PDB entry 1RCX | X-ray diffraction, 2.40 A resolution | chains E and H of the 16 polymer chains in the assembly

[Chain E (and H)]
Protein: Ribulose bisphosphate carboxylase/oxygenase
From: Spinacia oleracea
Notes: EC 4.1.1.39; chain H of this document is another copy of the same molecule, construct and numbering; everything in this record applies to it too
UniProt: P00875 (RBL_SPIOL); residue numbers follow UniProt; this construct covers 1-475
Sequence (475 residues; row label = number of the first residue in the row):
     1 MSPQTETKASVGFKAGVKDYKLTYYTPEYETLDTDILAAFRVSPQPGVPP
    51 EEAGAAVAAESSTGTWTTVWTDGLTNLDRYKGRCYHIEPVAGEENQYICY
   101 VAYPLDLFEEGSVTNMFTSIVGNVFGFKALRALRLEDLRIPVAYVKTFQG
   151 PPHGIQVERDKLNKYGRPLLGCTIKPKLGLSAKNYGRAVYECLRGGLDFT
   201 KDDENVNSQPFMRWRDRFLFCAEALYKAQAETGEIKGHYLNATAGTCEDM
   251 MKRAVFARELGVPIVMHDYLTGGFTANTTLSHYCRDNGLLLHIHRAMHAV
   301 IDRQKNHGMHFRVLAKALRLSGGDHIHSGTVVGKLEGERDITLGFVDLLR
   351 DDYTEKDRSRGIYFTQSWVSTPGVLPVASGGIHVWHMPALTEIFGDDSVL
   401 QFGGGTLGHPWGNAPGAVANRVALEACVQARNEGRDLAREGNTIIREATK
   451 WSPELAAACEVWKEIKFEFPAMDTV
Unresolved in the structure: 1-8
Curated features (UniProtKB/Swiss-Prot):
  - active site (Proton acceptor): K175, H294
  - binding site (substrate): T65, N123, T173, K177, E204, H294, R295, H327, K334, S379, G381, G403, G404
  - binding site (Mg(2+)): K201, D203, E204
  - site: K14 (Not N6-methylated), K334 (Transition state stabilizer)
  - modified residue: P3 (N-acetylproline), K201 (N6-carboxylysine)
Ligand contacts:
  - ribulose-1,5-diphosphate (RUB), molecule 1: T65, W66, N123
  - ribulose-1,5-diphosphate (RUB), molecule 2: T173, K175, K177, K201, D203, E204, H294, R295, H298, H327, G329, K334, L335, V377, S379, G380, G381, Q401, F402, G403, G404

[Interface between chain E and chain H]
Contacting residue pairs (267):
  F13(E) with G408(H); H409(H); P410(H), hydrophobic
  A15(E) with G408(H); P410(H), hydrophobic
  G16(E) with V461(H)
  V17(E) with W462(H); I465(H), hydrophobic
  Q45(E) with F469(H); P470(H), hydrogen bond (side chain-backbone)
  V48(E) with F469(H), hydrophobic
  E60(E) with K177(H), hydrogen bond (backbone-side chain); K334(H), salt bridge
  S62(E) with K177(H); L178(H); N205(H)
  T63(E) with P176(H); K177(H), hydrogen bond (backbone-backbone); L178(H)
  G64(E) with K177(H)
  T65(E) with K175(H); K334(H), hydrogen bond; G404(H)
  W66(E) with K334(H); G381(H); I382(H); H383(H); G404(H); G405(H); W462(H)
  T67(E) with G404(H); W462(H), hydrogen bond
  T68(E) with G408(H)
  V69(E) with K175(H); L407(H)
  W70(E) with L407(H), hydrogen bond (backbone-backbone); G412(H); N413(H), hydrogen bond
  T71(E) with K175(H), hydrogen bond (side chain-backbone); P176(H); L407(H)
  D72(E) with P176(H)
  L74(E) with N184(H)
  T75(E) with G179(H); L180(H)
  Y80(E) with G179(H); F211(H)
  D106(E) with Q209(H); P210(H); F211(H)
  L107(E) with L178(H); Q209(H), hydrogen bond (backbone-side chain)
  F108(E) with Q209(H); P210(H)
  E109(E) with N207(H); S208(H), hydrogen bond (side chain-backbone); Q209(H); R253(H), salt bridge
  E110(E) with P210(H); R213(H), salt bridge
  S112(E) with A244(H); G245(H)
  T114(E) with T243(H); A244(H); T271(H), hydrogen bond (side chain-backbone); G272(H)
  N115(E) with N205(H), hydrogen bond (side chain-backbone); N207(H), hydrogen bond; Q209(H), hydrogen bond
  T118(E) with E204(H); N205(H); D268(H); T271(H), hydrogen bond; A296(H)
  S119(E) with L178(H); N205(H), hydrogen bond
  V121(E) with M297(H); V300(H)
  G122(E) with A296(H); M297(H), hydrogen bond (backbone-backbone)
  N123(E) with K177(H); E204(H), hydrogen bond; H294(H); L335(H)
  F125(E) with A299(H); V300(H), hydrophobic; R303(H), hydrogen bond (backbone-side chain)
  G126(E) with A299(H); R303(H); L335(H); E336(H), hydrogen bond (backbone-backbone)
  F127(E) with R303(H), hydrogen bond (backbone-side chain); K334(H); L335(H)
  K128(E) with V331(H), hydrogen bond (side chain-backbone); V332(H); G333(H), hydrogen bond (side chain-backbone); K334(H), hydrogen bond (backbone-backbone); L335(H); E336(H); F467(H), hydrogen bond (side chain-backbone); F469(H)
  A129(E) with F469(H), hydrophobic
  L130(E) with R303(H), hydrogen bond (backbone-side chain)
  R131(E) with Q304(H); M472(H)
  A132(E) with Q304(H)
  K175(E) with T65(H); V69(H); T71(H), hydrogen bond (backbone-side chain)
  P176(E) with T63(H); T71(H); D72(H)
  K177(E) with E60(H), hydrogen bond (side chain-backbone); S62(H); T63(H), hydrogen bond (backbone-backbone); G64(H)
  L178(E) with S62(H); T63(H); L107(H); S119(H)
  G179(E) with T75(H); Y80(H)
  L180(E) with T75(H)
  N184(E) with L74(H)
  E204(E) with T118(H); N123(H), hydrogen bond
  N205(E) with S62(H); N115(H), hydrogen bond (backbone-side chain); T118(H); S119(H), hydrogen bond
  N207(E) with E109(H); N115(H), hydrogen bond
  S208(E) with E109(H), hydrogen bond (backbone-side chain)
  Q209(E) with D106(H); L107(H), hydrogen bond (side chain-backbone); F108(H); E109(H); N115(H), hydrogen bond
  P210(E) with D106(H); F108(H); E110(H)
  F211(E) with Y80(H); D106(H)
  R213(E) with E110(H), salt bridge
  T243(E) with T114(H)
  A244(E) with S112(H); T114(H); T275(H), hydrogen bond (backbone-side chain)
  G245(E) with S112(H); F274(H); T275(H); T278(H), hydrogen bond (backbone-side chain)
  T246(E) with T275(H); T278(H); T279(H)
  C247(E) with C247(H), disulfide; T275(H); A276(H), hydrophobic; T279(H), hydrogen bond (backbone-side chain)
  E248(E) with T279(H), hydrogen bond
  R253(E) with E109(H), salt bridge
  D268(E) with T118(H)
  T271(E) with T114(H), hydrogen bond (backbone-side chain); T118(H), hydrogen bond; F274(H)
  G272(E) with T114(H); G273(H); F274(H); T275(H), hydrogen bond (backbone-side chain)
  G273(E) with G272(H); G273(H)
  F274(E) with G245(H); T271(H); G272(H)
  T275(E) with A244(H), hydrogen bond (side chain-backbone); G245(H); T246(H); C247(H); G272(H), hydrogen bond (side chain-backbone); A276(H)
  A276(E) with C247(H), hydrophobic; T275(H)
  T278(E) with G245(H), hydrogen bond (side chain-backbone); T246(H)
  T279(E) with T246(H); C247(H), hydrogen bond (side chain-backbone); E248(H), hydrogen bond
  H294(E) with N123(H)
  A296(E) with T118(H); G122(H)
  M297(E) with V121(H); G122(H), hydrogen bond (backbone-backbone); I301(H), hydrophobic; M309(H), hydrophobic
  A299(E) with F125(H); G126(H); H307(H), hydrogen bond (backbone-side chain)
  V300(E) with V121(H); F125(H), hydrophobic; I301(H), hydrophobic; H307(H); G308(H); M309(H), hydrophobic
  I301(E) with M297(H), hydrophobic; V300(H), hydrophobic; I301(H), hydrophobic
  R303(E) with F125(H), hydrogen bond (side chain-backbone); G126(H); F127(H), hydrogen bond (side chain-backbone); L130(H), hydrogen bond (side chain-backbone); H307(H)
  Q304(E) with R131(H); A132(H); H307(H), hydrogen bond
  H307(E) with A299(H), hydrogen bond (side chain-backbone); V300(H); R303(H); Q304(H), hydrogen bond
  G308(E) with V300(H)
  M309(E) with M297(H), hydrophobic; V300(H), hydrophobic
  V331(E) with K128(H), hydrogen bond (backbone-side chain)
  V332(E) with K128(H)
  G333(E) with K128(H), hydrogen bond (backbone-side chain)
  K334(E) with E60(H), salt bridge; T65(H), hydrogen bond; W66(H); F127(H); K128(H), hydrogen bond (backbone-backbone)
  L335(E) with N123(H); G126(H); F127(H); K128(H)
  E336(E) with G126(H), hydrogen bond (backbone-backbone); K128(H)
  G381(E) with W66(H)
  I382(E) with W66(H)
  H383(E) with W66(H)
  G404(E) with T65(H); W66(H); T67(H); V69(H)
  G405(E) with W66(H)
  L407(E) with V69(H); W70(H), hydrogen bond (backbone-backbone); T71(H)
  G408(E) with F13(H); A15(H); T68(H)
  H409(E) with F13(H)
  P410(E) with F13(H), hydrophobic; A15(H), hydrophobic
  G412(E) with W70(H)
  N413(E) with W70(H), hydrogen bond
  V461(E) with G16(H)
  W462(E) with V17(H); W66(H); T67(H), hydrogen bond
  I465(E) with V17(H), hydrophobic
  F467(E) with K128(H), hydrogen bond (backbone-side chain)
  F469(E) with Q45(H); V48(H), hydrophobic; K128(H); A129(H), hydrophobic
  P470(E) with Q45(H), hydrogen bond (backbone-side chain)
  M472(E) with R131(H)
Interface residues without a listed pair, chain E (114 interface residues in all): A59, S61, F117, D249, H282, N306
Interface residues without a listed pair, chain H (114 interface residues in all): A59, S61, F117, D249, H282, N306
Inter-chain disulfides: C247(E)-C247(H)

[Overview]
The chain E/chain H interface involves 114 residues from each chain; the contacts include 1 disulfide bond, 66
hydrogen bonds and 6 salt bridges. Polar contacts include E60(E)-K334(H), E109(E)-R253(H) and E110(E)-R213(H).
Ligands of chain E: ribulose-1,5-diphosphate.
Chain E and chain H are both Ribulose bisphosphate carboxylase/oxygenase (Spinacia oleracea); the structure,
Non-activated spinach rubisco in complex with its substrate ribulose-1,5-bisphosphate, was determined by X-ray
diffraction together with 1RXO from the same study.
